PDB entry 7BFQ | electron microscopy, 4.15 A resolution (low resolution: residue-level contacts below are approximate; hydrogen-bond / salt-bridge calls are withheld) | chains A and C of the 4 polymer chains in the assembly

# Chain A
Protein: Integrator complex subunit 9
Organism: Homo sapiens
UniProt: Q9NV88 (INT9_HUMAN); residues 1-658 here = UniProt positions 1-658
Sequence (658 residues; numbered 1 to 658; the number before each row is that of its first residue):
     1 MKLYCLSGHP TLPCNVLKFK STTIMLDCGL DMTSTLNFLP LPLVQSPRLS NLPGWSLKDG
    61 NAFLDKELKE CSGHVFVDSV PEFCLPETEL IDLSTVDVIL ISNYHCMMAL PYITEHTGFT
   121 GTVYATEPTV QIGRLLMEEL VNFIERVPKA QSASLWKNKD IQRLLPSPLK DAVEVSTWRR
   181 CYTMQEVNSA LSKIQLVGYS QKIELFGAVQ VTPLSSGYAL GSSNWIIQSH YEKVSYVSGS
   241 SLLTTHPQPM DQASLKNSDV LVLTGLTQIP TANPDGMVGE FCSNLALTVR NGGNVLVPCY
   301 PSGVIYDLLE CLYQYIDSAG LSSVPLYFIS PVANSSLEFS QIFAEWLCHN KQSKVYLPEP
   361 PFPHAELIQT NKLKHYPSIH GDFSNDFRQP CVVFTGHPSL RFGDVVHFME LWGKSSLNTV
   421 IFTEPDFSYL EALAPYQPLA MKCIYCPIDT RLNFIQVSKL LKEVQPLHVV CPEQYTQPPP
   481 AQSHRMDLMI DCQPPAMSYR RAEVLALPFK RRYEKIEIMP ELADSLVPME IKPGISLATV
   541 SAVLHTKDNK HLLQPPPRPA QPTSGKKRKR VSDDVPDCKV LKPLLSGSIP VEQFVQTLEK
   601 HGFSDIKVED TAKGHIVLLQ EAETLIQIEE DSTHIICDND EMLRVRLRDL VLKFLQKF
Unresolved in the structure: 62-63, 344-371, 557-581
Swiss-Prot annotation at these positions:
  - motif: Lys566 to Arg570 (Nuclear localization signal)
  - binding site (1D-myo-inositol hexakisphosphate): Lys2, Phe19, Lys510, Arg511
  - cross-link: Lys58 (Glycyl lysine isopeptide (Lys-Gly) (interchain with G-Cter in SUMO2))
  - mutagenesis: Glu280 to Arg290 (Abolished interaction with BRAT1), Ser283 (S283M: Abolished interaction with BRAT1; S283R: Decreased interaction with INTS11 and BRAT1), Lys566 to Arg570 (Decreased localization in the nucleus), Thr633 to Ile635 (Abolished interaction with INTS11), Arg644 to Arg648 (Abolished interaction with INTS11), Arg644 (R644E: Abolished interaction with INTS11)

# Chain C
Protein: Integrator complex subunit 4
Organism: Homo sapiens
UniProt: Q96HW7 (INT4_HUMAN); residues 1-963 here = UniProt positions 1-963
Sequence (979 residues; each row starts with the number of its first residue; numbers below 1 keep their minus sign (Met-15 is residue -15)):
   -15 MHHHHHHHHP PSGADPMAAH LKKRVYEEFT KVVQPQEEIA TKKLRLTKPS KSAALHIDLC
    45 KATSPADALQ YLLQFARKPV EAESVEGVVR ILLEHYYKEN DPSVRLKIAS LLGLLSKTAG
   105 FSPDCIMDDA INILQNEKSH QVLAQLLDTL LAIGTKLPEN QAIQMRLVDV ACKHLTDTSH
   165 GVRNKCLQLL GNLGSLEKSV TKDAEGLAAR DVQKIIGDYF SDQDPRVRTA AIKAMLQLHE
   225 RGLKLHQTIY NQACKLLSDD YEQVRSAAVQ LIWVVSQLYP ESIVPIPSSN EEIRLVDDAF
   285 GKICHMVSDG SWVVRVQAAK LLGSMEQVSS HFLEQTLDKK LMSDLRRKRT AHERAKELYS
   345 SGEFSSGRKW GDDAPKEEVD TGAVNLIESG ACGAFVHGLE DEMYEVRIAA VEALCMLAQS
   405 SPSFAEKCLD FLVDMFNDEI EEVRLQSIHT MRKISNNITL REDQLDTVLA VLEDSSRDIR
   465 EALHELLCCT NVSTKEGIHL ALVELLKNLT KYPTDRDSIW KCLKFLGSRH PTLVLPLVPE
   525 LLSTHPFFDT AEPDMDDPAY IAVLVLIFNA AKTCPTMPAL FSDHTFRHYA YLRDSLSHLV
   585 PALRLPGRKL VSSAVSPSII PQEDPSQQFL QQSLERVYSL QHLDPQGAQE LLEFTIRDLQ
   645 RLGELQSELA GVADFSATYL RCQLLLIKAL QEKLWNVAAP LYLKQSDLAS AAAKQIMEET
   705 YKMEFMYSGV ENKQVVIIHH MRLQAKALQL IVTARTTRGL DPLFGMCEKF LQEVDFFQRY
   765 FIADLPHLQD SFVDKLLDLM PRLMTSKPAE VVKILQTMLR QSAFLHLPLP EQIHKASATI
   825 IEPAGESDNP LRFTSGLVVA LDVDATLEHV QDPQNTVKVQ VLYPDGQAQM IHPKPADFRN
   885 PGPGRHRLIT QVYLSHTAWT EACQVEVRLL LAYNSSARIP KCPWMEGGEM SPQVETSIEG
   945 TIPFSKPVKV YIMPKPARR
Unresolved in the structure: -15 to 34, 181-193, 346-963
Differences from the reference sequence: initiating methionine (-15); expression tag (-14 to 0)
Swiss-Prot annotation at these positions:
  - modified residue: Lys26 (N6-acetyllysine)
  - cross-link: Lys791 (Glycyl lysine isopeptide (Lys-Gly) (interchain with G-Cter in SUMO1))
  - mutagenesis: His164 to Arg167 (Decreased processing activity of the Integrator complex), Arg210 (R210A: Decreased processing activity of the Integrator complex)

# Interface between chain A and chain C
Contacting residue pairs - 33 pairs, chain A then chain C:
  Lys2(A) with Pro86(C); Ser87(C)
  Tyr4(A) with Leu90(C); Gln125(C)
  Lys18(A) with Gln125(C)
  Ser21(A) with His164(C); Arg210(C)
  Thr22(A) with Arg210(C)
  Glu87(A) with Leu57(C); Arg61(C)
  Glu89(A) with Leu57(C); Ala60(C); Arg61(C); Lys91(C)
  Leu90(A) with Leu53(C)
  Ile91(A) with Gln125(C)
  Asp97(A) with Arg210(C)
  Lys159(A) with Lys62(C)
  Glu174(A) with Arg61(C)
  Phe206(A) with Pro209(C); Arg210(C); Tyr245(C)
  Gly207(A) with Tyr245(C)
  Arg500(A) with Gln54(C); Leu57(C)
  Thr546(A) with Gln207(C)
  Asp548(A) with Gln207(C); Pro209(C); Arg212(C); Asp243(C); Tyr245(C)
  Asn549(A) with Gln207(C); Asp208(C)
Interface residues without a listed pair, chain A (22 interface residues in all): Asp92, Thr95, Ala502, Lys547
Interface residues without a listed pair, chain C (22 interface residues in all): Asp132, Lys169, Asp244

# In short
The chain A/chain C interface involves 22 residues from each chain. Curated annotation (UniProt) lists 4
residues binding 1D-myo-inositol hexakisphosphate and 24 mutagenesis sites on chain A; 5 mutagenesis sites on
chain C.
Here chain A is Integrator complex subunit 9 and chain C is Integrator complex subunit 4, both from Homo
sapiens. Entry 7BFQ (Structure of the Integrator cleavage module with extended INTS4 and rigid body docked
INTS9/11 CTD) was determined by electron microscopy together with 7BFP from the same study.
